Entry 2FF5 (X-ray diffraction, 2.03 A resolution); this record covers chain A.

Chain A:
Name: Glycogen phosphorylase, muscle form
Organism: Oryctolagus cuniculus
Notes: EC 2.4.1.1
Reference sequence: P00489 (PHS2_RABIT); numbering as in UniProt (aligned over 1-842)
Chain sequence (842 residues; numbered 1 to 842; the number before each row is that of its first residue):
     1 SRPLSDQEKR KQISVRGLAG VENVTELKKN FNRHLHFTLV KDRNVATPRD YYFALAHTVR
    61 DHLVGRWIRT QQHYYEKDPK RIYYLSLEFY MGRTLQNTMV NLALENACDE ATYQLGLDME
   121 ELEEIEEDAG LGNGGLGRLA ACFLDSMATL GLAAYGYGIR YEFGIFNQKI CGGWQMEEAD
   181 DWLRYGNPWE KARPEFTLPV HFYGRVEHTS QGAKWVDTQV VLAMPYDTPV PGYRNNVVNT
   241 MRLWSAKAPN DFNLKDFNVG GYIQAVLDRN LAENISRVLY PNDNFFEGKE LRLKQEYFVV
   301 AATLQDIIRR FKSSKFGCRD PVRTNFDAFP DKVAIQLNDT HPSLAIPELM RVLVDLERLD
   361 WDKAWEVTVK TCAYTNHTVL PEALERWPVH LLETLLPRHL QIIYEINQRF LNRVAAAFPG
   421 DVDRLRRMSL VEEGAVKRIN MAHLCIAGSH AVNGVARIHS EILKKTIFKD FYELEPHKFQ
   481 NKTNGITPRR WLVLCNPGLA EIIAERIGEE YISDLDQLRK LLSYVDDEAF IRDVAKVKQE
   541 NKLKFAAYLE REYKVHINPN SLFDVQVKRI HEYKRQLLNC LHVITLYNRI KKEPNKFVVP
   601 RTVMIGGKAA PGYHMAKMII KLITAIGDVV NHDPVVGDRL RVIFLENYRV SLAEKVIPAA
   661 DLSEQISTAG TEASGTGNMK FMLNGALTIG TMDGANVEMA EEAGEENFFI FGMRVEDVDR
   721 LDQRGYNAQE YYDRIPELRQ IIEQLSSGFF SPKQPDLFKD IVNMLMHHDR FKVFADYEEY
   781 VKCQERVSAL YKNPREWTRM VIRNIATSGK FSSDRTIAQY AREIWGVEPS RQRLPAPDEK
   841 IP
Unresolved in the structure: 1-11, 252-260, 315-323, 837-842
Swiss-Prot annotation at these positions:
  - modified residue: Ser747 (Phosphoserine)
Covalently attached groups: pyridoxal phosphate (PLP) linked to Lys680
Small-molecule neighbours:
  - H53 ((1S)-1,5-anhydro-1-(2,5-dihydroxyphenyl)-D-glucitol): Gly134, Gly135, Leu136, Leu139, Asp283, Asn284, Asp339, His377, Thr378, Val455, Asn484, Tyr573, Glu672, Ala673, Ser674, Gly675, Thr676
  - pyridoxal phosphate (PLP): Tyr90, Gly134, Gly135, Arg138, Trp491, Val567, Lys568, Lys574, Tyr648, Arg649, Val650, Ala653, Gln665, Glu672, Gly675, Thr676, Gly677

Overview:
Ligands of chain A: compound H53. Pyridoxal phosphate is covalently linked to Lys680.
Chain A is Glycogen phosphorylase, muscle form (Oryctolagus cuniculus); the structure, Synthesis of
C-D-Glycopyranosyl-Hydroquinones and-Benzoquinones. Inhibition of PTP1B. Inhibition of and binding to glycogen
phosphorylase in the ..., was determined by X-ray diffraction (same publication as 2FET).
